PDB entry 5LOX | X-ray diffraction, 2.90 A resolution | chains J and L of the 34 polymer chains in the assembly

== Chain J (and L) ==
Protein: Peptidase
Source organism: Pseudomonas aeruginosa
Notes: chain L of this document is another copy of the same molecule, construct and numbering; everything in this record applies to it too
UniProtKB: A0A0D6I0H1 (A0A0D6I0H1_PSEAI); residues 1-242 here correspond to UniProt positions 2-243 (UniProt number = residue number + 1)
Amino-acid sequence (242 residues; numbered 1 to 242; the number before each row is that of its first residue):
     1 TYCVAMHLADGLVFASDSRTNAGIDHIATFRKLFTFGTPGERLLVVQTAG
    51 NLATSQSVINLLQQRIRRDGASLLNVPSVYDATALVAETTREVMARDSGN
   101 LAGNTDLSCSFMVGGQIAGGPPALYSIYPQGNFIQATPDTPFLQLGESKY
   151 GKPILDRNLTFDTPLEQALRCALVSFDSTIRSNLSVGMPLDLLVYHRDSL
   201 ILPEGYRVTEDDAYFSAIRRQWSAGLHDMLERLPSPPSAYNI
Unresolved in the structure: 242
Construct notes: engineered mutation Mse94 (Leu95 in A0A0D6I0H1), Mse112 (Leu113 in A0A0D6I0H1), Mse229 (Leu230 in A0A0D6I0H1)
Modified positions: Mse6, Mse188 (selenomethionine; parent Met); Mse94, Mse112, Mse229 (selenomethionine)
From the paper describing this entry:
  - catalytic residues: Thr1, Lys32, Gly50
  - mutagenesis - T1A: abolished binding to epoxomicin
  - mutagenesis - T1A: abolished binding to MG132
  - specificity-determining residues: Thr20, Phe30, Thr48, Leu52, Ser55
  - self-association interface (contacts with another copy of this molecule); pairs are residue here / residue on that copy: Asn132-Ala53

== Interface between chain J and chain L ==
Pairs across the interface (35):
  Ser78(J) - Gln64(L)
  Tyr80(J) - Ser57(L)  hydrogen bond
  Tyr80(J) - Asn60(L)
  Tyr80(J) - Leu61(L)  hydrophobic
  Tyr80(J) - Gln64(L)
  Tyr80(J) - Arg96(L)  hydrogen bond
  Asp81(J) - Gln64(L)
  Arg91(J) - Arg96(L)
  Mse94(J) - Leu101(L)  hydrophobic
  Tyr125(J) - Asn60(L)
  Tyr128(J) - Ala22(L)  hydrogen bond (side chain-backbone)
  Pro129(J) - Leu101(L)
  Gln130(J) - Leu101(L)
  Gln130(J) - Ala102(L)
  Gln130(J) - Thr105(L)
  Gly131(J) - Asp97(L)
  Gly131(J) - Leu101(L)
  Asn132(J) - Asn51(L)
  Asn132(J) - Ala53(L)
  Asn132(J) - Leu107(L)
  Phe133(J) - Ala53(L)
  Phe133(J) - Ser57(L)
  Phe133(J) - Arg96(L)
  Ile134(J) - Leu52(L)  hydrophobic
  Ile134(J) - Ala53(L)  hydrophobic
  Ile134(J) - Gln56(L)
  Gln135(J) - Phe30(L)
  Gln135(J) - Gln56(L)  hydrogen bond (backbone-side chain)
  Gln135(J) - Asn60(L)  hydrogen bond
  Asp139(J) - Thr29(L)
  Asp139(J) - Arg207(L)  salt bridge
  Thr140(J) - Ala28(L)
  Thr140(J) - Thr29(L)  hydrogen bond (side chain-backbone)
  Thr140(J) - Phe30(L)
  Lys149(J) - Asp25(L)  salt bridge
Other interface residues (no listed pair), chain J (21 interface residues in all): Thr90, Thr137, Leu143, Lys152
Other interface residues (no listed pair), chain L (23 interface residues in all): Gly23, His26, Arg31

== Summary ==
21 residues of chain J face 23 of chain L across their interface; the contacts include 6 hydrogen bonds and 2
salt bridges. Polar pairs include Asp139(J)-Arg207(L), Lys149(J)-Asp25(L) and Tyr80(J)-Ser57(L). The paper
reports catalytic residues Thr1(J), Lys32(J) and Gly50(J); T1A of chain J abolishes binding to epoxomicin.
Chain J and chain L are both Peptidase (Pseudomonas aeruginosa); the structure, Helical Assembly of the Anbu
Complex from Pseudomonas aeruginosa, was determined by X-ray diffraction, deposited together with 5LOY.
